PDB entry 5A43 | X-ray diffraction, 2.58 A resolution | chains B and D of the 4 polymer chains in the assembly

Chain B:
Molecule: Putative fluoride ion transporter crcb
Source organism: Escherichia coli S88
Reference sequence: B7LI20 (B7LI20_ECO45); residues 1-126 here = UniProt positions 1-126
Amino-acid sequence (126 residues; each row starts with the number of its first residue):
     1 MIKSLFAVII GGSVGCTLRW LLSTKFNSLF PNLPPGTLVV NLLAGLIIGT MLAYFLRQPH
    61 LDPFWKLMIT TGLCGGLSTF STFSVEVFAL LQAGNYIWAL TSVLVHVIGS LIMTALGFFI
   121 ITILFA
Modified residues: Mse-1, Mse-51, Mse-68, Mse-113 (selenomethionine; parent Met)
Ion coordination: Na+: Gly-75, Ser-78 (shared with 2 residues of chain A)
Swiss-Prot annotation at these positions:
  - binding site (fluoride): Asn-41, Ser-110
  - binding site (Na(+)): Gly-75, Ser-78
What the authors report for this chain:
  - binding site for fluoride ion: Asn-41

Chain D:
Molecule: Monobodies
Source organism: Homo sapiens
Amino-acid sequence (96 residues; each row starts with the number of its first residue):
     1 SVSSVPTKLE VVAATPTSLL ISWDAPAVTV VHYVITYGET GGNSPVQEFT VPGSKSTATI
    61 SGLKPGVDYT ITVYTMYYSY SDLYSYSSPI SINYRT
Modified residues: Mse-76 (selenomethionine; parent Met)

Chain B / chain D interface:
Contacting residue pairs (13):
  Mse-51(B) / Leu-83(D)  hydrophobic
  Leu-52(B) / Leu-83(D)
  Leu-52(B) / Tyr-84(D)  hydrophobic
  Phe-55(B) / Ser-81(D)
  Phe-55(B) / Asp-82(D)
  Phe-55(B) / Leu-83(D)  hydrophobic
  Leu-56(B) / Mse-76(D)
  Leu-56(B) / Tyr-84(D)
  Leu-56(B) / Ser-85(D)
  Leu-56(B) / Tyr-86(D)  hydrophobic
  Lys-66(B) / Asp-82(D)  salt bridge
  Thr-71(B) / Tyr-80(D)  hydrogen bond
  Phe-118(B) / Tyr-84(D)  hydrophobic
Also at the interface, not in a pair above, chain B (9 interface residues in all): Ile-48, Thr-70

In short:
Chain B and chain D form an interface of 9 and 8 residues respectively, with 1 hydrogen bond and 1 salt
bridge. Polar pairs include Lys-66(B)/Asp-82(D) and Thr-71(B)/Tyr-80(D). UniProt lists fluoride-binding
residues Asn-41(B) and Ser-110(B) and Na+-binding residues Gly-75(B) and Ser-78(B) on chain B. The paper
reports a binding site for fluoride ion at Asn-41(B).
Here chain B is Putative fluoride ion transporter crcb (Escherichia coli S88) and chain D is Monobodies (Homo
sapiens). Entry 5A43 (Crystal structure of a dual topology fluoride ion channel) was determined by X-ray
diffraction together with 5NKQ and 5A40 from the same study.
